Entry 6NPV (X-ray diffraction, 1.86 A resolution); this record covers chain A.

== Chain A ==
Protein: Tyrosine-protein kinase ABL1
Organism: Homo sapiens
Notes: EC 2.7.10.2
UniProtKB: P00519 (ABL1_HUMAN); residues 248-531 here correspond to UniProt positions 229-512 (UniProt number = residue number - 19)
Sequence (298 residues; each row starts with the number of its first residue):
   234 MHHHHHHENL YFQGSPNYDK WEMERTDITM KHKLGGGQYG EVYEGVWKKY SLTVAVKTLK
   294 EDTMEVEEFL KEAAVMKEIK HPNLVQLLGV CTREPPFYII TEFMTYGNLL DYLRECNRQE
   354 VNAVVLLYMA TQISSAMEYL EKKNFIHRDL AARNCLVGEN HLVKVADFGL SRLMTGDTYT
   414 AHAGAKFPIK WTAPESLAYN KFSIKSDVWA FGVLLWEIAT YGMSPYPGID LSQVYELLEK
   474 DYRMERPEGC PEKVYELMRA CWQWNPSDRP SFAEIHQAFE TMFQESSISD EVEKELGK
Unresolved in the structure: 234-250, 294-298, 520-531
Construct notes: expression tag (234-247)
Ligand contacts:
  - KWP (N-[(4S)-2-(3,4-dichlorophenyl)-4-(2-hydroxyethyl)-3,4-dihydropyrazol-5-yl]pyridine-4-carboxamide): Arg351, Asn355, Ala356, Leu359, Leu360, Ala363, Leu448, Ile451, Ala452, Thr453, Tyr454, Glu481, Gly482, Cys483, Pro484, Val487, Phe512
  - sti-571 (STI; 4-(4-methyl-piperazin-1-ylmethyl)-N-[4-methyl-3-(4-pyridin-3-yl-pyrimidin-2-ylamino)-phenyl]-benzamide): Leu267, Tyr272, Val275, Ala288, Val289, Lys290, Glu305, Val308, Met309, Ile312, Val318, Ile332, Thr334, Glu335, Phe336, Met337, Gly340, Phe378, Ile379, His380, Arg381, Leu389, Ala399, Asp400, Phe401
Swiss-Prot annotation at these positions:
  - motif: Asp400 to Trp424 (Kinase activation loop)
  - active site: Asp382 (Proton acceptor)
  - binding site (ATP): Leu267 to Val275, Lys290, Glu335 to Asn341
  - modified residue: Ser248 (Phosphoserine), Tyr272 (Phosphotyrosine), Tyr276 (Phosphotyrosine), Tyr412 (Phosphotyrosine), Tyr432 (Phosphotyrosine), Ser465 (Phosphoserine)

== Summary ==
Bound to chain A: sti-571 and compound KWP. From UniProt: active-site residue Asp382 and 17 ATP-binding
residues.
Chain A is Tyrosine-protein kinase ABL1 (Homo sapiens); the structure, C-abl Kinase domain with the
activator(cmpd51), N-(1-(3,4-dichlorophenyl)-4-(2-hydroxyethyl)-4,5-dihydro-1H-pyrazol-3-yl)isonicotinamide,
was determined by X-ray diffraction together with 6NPE and 6NPU from the same study.
